2X7L - chains E and R of the 3 polymer chains in the assembly; structure by X-ray diffraction, 3.17 A resolution.

Chain E:
Molecule: Fab heavy chain
Organism: synthetic construct
Notes: antibody fragment or engineered binder
Sequence (231 residues; numbered 1 to 231; the number before each row is that of its first residue):
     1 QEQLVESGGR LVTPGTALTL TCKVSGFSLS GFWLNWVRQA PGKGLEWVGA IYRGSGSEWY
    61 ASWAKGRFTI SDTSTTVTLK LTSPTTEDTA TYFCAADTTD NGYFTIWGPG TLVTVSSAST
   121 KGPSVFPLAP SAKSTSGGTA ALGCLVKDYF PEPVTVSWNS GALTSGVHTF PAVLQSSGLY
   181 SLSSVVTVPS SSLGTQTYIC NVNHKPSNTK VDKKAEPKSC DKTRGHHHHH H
Not modelled in the structure: 222-231
Cystine bridges: Cys22-Cys94, Cys144-Cys200

Chain R:
Molecule: Protein rev
Organism: Human immunodeficiency virus type 1 BH10
Reference sequence: P04616 (REV_HV1B1); residues 2-116 here = UniProt positions 2-116
Sequence (115 residues; each row starts with the number of its first residue):
     2 AGRSGDSDED LLKAVRLIKF LYQSNPPPNP EGTRQARRNR RRRWRERQRQ IHSISERILS
    62 TYLGRSAEPV PLQLPPLERL TLDCNEDCGT SGTQGVGSPQ ILVESPTVLE SGAKE
Not modelled in the structure: 2-8, 66-116

How chain E and chain R interact:
Pairs across the interface (17; chain E residue first):
  Trp33(E) with Leu18(R), hydrophobic
  Tyr52(E) with Leu18(R), hydrophobic; Phe21(R), hydrophobic; Leu22(R)
  Gly54(E) with Phe21(R)
  Ser55(E) with Phe21(R)
  Ser57(E) with Leu18(R)
  Glu58(E) with Lys14(R), hydrogen bond (backbone-side chain)
  Trp59(E) with Asp11(R); Lys14(R); Ala15(R); Tyr63(R)
  Thr99(E) with Gln51(R), hydrogen bond (backbone-side chain)
  Asp100(E) with Arg48(R), salt bridge; Ile55(R)
  Asn101(E) with Gln51(R); Ile55(R)

Overview:
Chain E and chain R each contribute 10 residues to their interface, with 2 hydrogen bonds and 1 salt bridge.
Polar contacts include Asp100(E)-Arg48(R), Glu58(E)-Lys14(R) and Thr99(E)-Gln51(R).
Chain E is Fab heavy chain (synthetic construct) and chain R is Protein rev (Human immunodeficiency virus type
1 BH10); the structure, Implications of the HIV-1 Rev dimer structure at 3.2A resolution for multimeric
binding to the Rev ..., was determined by X-ray diffraction.
